PDB entry 5EXD | X-ray diffraction, 2.50 A resolution | chains A and B of the 6 polymer chains in the assembly

[Chain A]
Protein: Oxalate oxidoreductase subunit alpha
Organism: Moorella thermoacetica (strain ATCC 39073)
Notes: EC 1.2.7.10
Reference sequence: Q2RI41 (OORA_MOOTA); residue numbers follow UniProt; this construct covers 1-395
Sequence (395 residues; numbered 1 to 395; the number before each row is that of its first residue):
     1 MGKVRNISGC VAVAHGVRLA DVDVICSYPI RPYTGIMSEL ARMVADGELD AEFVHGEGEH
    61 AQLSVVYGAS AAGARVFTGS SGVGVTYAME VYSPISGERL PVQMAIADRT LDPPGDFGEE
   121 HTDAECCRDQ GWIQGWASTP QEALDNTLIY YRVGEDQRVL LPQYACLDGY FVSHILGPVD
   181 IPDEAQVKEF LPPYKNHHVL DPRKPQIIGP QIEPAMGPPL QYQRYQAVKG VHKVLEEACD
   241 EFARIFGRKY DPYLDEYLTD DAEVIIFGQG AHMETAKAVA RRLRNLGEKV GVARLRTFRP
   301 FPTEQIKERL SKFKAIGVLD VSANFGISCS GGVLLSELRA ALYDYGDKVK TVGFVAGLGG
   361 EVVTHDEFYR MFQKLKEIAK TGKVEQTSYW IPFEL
Disordered / not traced: 1
Ligand contacts: thiamine diphosphate (TPP): Tyr-28, Pro-29, Ile-30, Glu-59, Val-83, Tyr-87, Arg-109, Asp-116
From the paper describing this entry:
  - binding site for the ligand O2T: Arg-31, Arg-109, Asp-116
  - conformationally variable residues (loop rearrangement, side-chain flip): Ala-107 to His-121
  - catalytic residues: Arg-31, Asp-116 (proposed by the authors, not directly observed)

[Chain B]
Protein: Oxalate oxidoreductase subunit delta
Organism: Moorella thermoacetica (strain ATCC 39073)
Notes: EC 1.2.7.10
Reference sequence: Q2RI40 (OORD_MOOTA); residue numbers follow UniProt; this construct covers 1-315
Sequence (315 residues; each row starts with the number of its first residue):
     1 MSTKDLFAEP NLKQITVWAR GVVMNKDARD IVVALTEAAA KEGKYVQAWE NYVDLPDRIY
    61 VPVRAYARIS SDPIESKYIY ENETPDIVVL VEESLIKGVP ILKGIRPGST LVVNTKRSID
   121 TILEFLGDTG NLAQIVTVDA NSMAEAVMTL SGAEGATDAT GIGAGIAAPI AGAVVKATGI
   181 VDVENLAAVV KNPAAMRRGY AEAQVRQLPP HEAVEEAAVS ATELLRQMPF AGTVPSPVTE
   241 NEGMVTGNWR IQRPIIDREA CTECYTCWIY CPDSCITRTE EGPVFNMKYC KGCGLCTAVC
   301 PSGALTNVPE LDFKD
Disordered / not traced: 1-3, 146-164, 211-217
UniProt features mapped onto this chain:
  - binding site ([4Fe-4S] cluster): Cys-261, Cys-264, Cys-267, Cys-271, Cys-290, Cys-293, Cys-296, Cys-300
Ion coordination: 4Fe-4S cluster Fe site 1: Cys-261, Cys-264, Cys-267, Cys-300; 4Fe-4S cluster Fe site 2: Cys-271, Cys-290, Cys-293, Cys-296
Ligand contacts:
  - 4Fe-4S cluster (SF4), molecule 1: Pro-254, Cys-271, Pro-272, Asp-273, Cys-275, Ile-276, Phe-285, Cys-290, Lys-291, Gly-292, Cys-293, Gly-294, Leu-295, Cys-296
  - 4Fe-4S cluster (SF4), molecule 2: Ile-256, Cys-261, Thr-262, Glu-263, Cys-264, Tyr-265, Thr-266, Cys-267, Pro-283, Cys-300, Pro-301, Ser-302, Ala-304, Leu-305
From the paper describing this entry:
  - conformationally variable residues (order/disorder transition): Ala-146 to Gly-163

[Interface between chain A and chain B]
Pairs across the interface - 33 pairs, chain A then chain B:
  Arg-31(A) / Tyr-52(B)  hydrogen bond
  Arg-31(A) / Leu-55(B)
  Pro-32(A) / Tyr-52(B)
  Phe-117(A) / Tyr-52(B)  hydrogen bond (backbone-side chain)
  Phe-117(A) / Tyr-80(B)  hydrophobic
  Ser-138(A) / Tyr-78(B)
  Tyr-170(A) / Trp-49(B)
  Tyr-170(A) / Tyr-52(B)  hydrophobic
  Tyr-170(A) / Ile-79(B)
  Tyr-170(A) / Tyr-80(B)  hydrophobic
  Phe-171(A) / Tyr-78(B)
  Phe-171(A) / Tyr-80(B)
  His-174(A) / Tyr-52(B)
  Ile-175(A) / Lys-77(B)
  Ala-271(A) / Tyr-78(B)  hydrogen bond (backbone-side chain)
  Glu-274(A) / Tyr-78(B)
  Thr-275(A) / Tyr-78(B)
  Val-279(A) / Phe-7(B)  hydrophobic
  Arg-281(A) / Glu-75(B)  salt bridge
  Arg-282(A) / Leu-6(B)  hydrogen bond (side chain-backbone)
  Arg-282(A) / Phe-7(B)
  Arg-282(A) / Ala-8(B)
  Arg-282(A) / Glu-75(B)  salt bridge
  Gly-360(A) / Tyr-80(B)  hydrogen bond (backbone-side chain)
  Val-362(A) / Tyr-78(B)
  His-365(A) / Phe-7(B)
  His-365(A) / Glu-75(B)  hydrogen bond (side chain-backbone)
  Asp-366(A) / Phe-7(B)
  Tyr-369(A) / Leu-6(B)  hydrophobic
  Tyr-369(A) / Phe-7(B)  hydrophobic
  Pro-392(A) / Ala-221(B)
  Phe-393(A) / Ala-221(B)
  Phe-393(A) / Leu-225(B)  hydrophobic
Other interface residues (no listed pair), chain A (26 interface residues in all): Leu-176, His-272, Ala-278, Leu-283, Leu-286
Other interface residues (no listed pair), chain B (16 interface residues in all): Gln-47, Ala-48, Val-53

[In short]
The interface between chain A and chain B involves 26 residues on one side and 16 on the other, with 6
hydrogen bonds and 2 salt bridges. Polar contacts include Arg-281(A)/Glu-75(B), Arg-282(A)/Glu-75(B) and
Arg-31(A)/Tyr-52(B). From the paper: catalytic residues Arg-31(A) and Asp-116(A); a binding site for the
ligand O2T at Arg-31(A), Arg-109(A) and Asp-116(A).
Here chain A is Oxalate oxidoreductase subunit alpha and chain B is Oxalate oxidoreductase subunit delta, both
from Moorella thermoacetica (strain ATCC 39073). Entry 5EXD (Crystal structure of oxalate oxidoreductase from
Moorella thermoacetica bound with carboxy-di-oxido-methyl-TPP (COOM-TPP) intermediate) was determined by X-ray
diffraction, deposited together with 5EXE.
